PDB entry 6PGN | X-ray diffraction, 1.85 A resolution | chain A

[Chain A]
Molecule: PagF
Source organism: Planktothrix agardhii
Notes: EC 2.-.-.-
UniProt: A0A1J1JDI6 (A0A1J1JDI6_PLAAG); numbering as in UniProt (aligned over 1-300)
Amino-acid sequence (300 residues; numbered 1 to 300; the number before each row is that of its first residue):
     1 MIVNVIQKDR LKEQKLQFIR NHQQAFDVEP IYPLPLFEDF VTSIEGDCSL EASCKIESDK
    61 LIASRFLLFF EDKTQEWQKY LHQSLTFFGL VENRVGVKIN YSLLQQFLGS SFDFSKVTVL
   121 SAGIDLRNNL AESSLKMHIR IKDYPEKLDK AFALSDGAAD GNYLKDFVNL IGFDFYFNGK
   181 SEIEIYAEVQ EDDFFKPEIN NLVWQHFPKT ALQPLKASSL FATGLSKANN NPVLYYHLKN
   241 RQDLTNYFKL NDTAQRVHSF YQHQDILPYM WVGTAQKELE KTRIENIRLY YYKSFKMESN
Not modelled in the structure: 298-300
Differences from the reference sequence: engineered mutation Ala222 (Phe in A0A1J1JDI6)
Ion coordination: Mg2+: Glu184 (together with geranyl diphosphate)
Ligand contacts: geranyl diphosphate (GPP): Arg65, Lys136, His138, Arg140, Leu170, Glu184, Tyr186, Glu188, Leu220, Ala222, Tyr235, Trp271, Arg288, Tyr290, Tyr292

[In short]
Bound to chain A: geranyl diphosphate.
Chain A is PagF (Planktothrix agardhii); the structure, PagF single mutant with GPP, was determined by X-ray
diffraction together with 6PGM from the same study.
